PDB entry 6ZZ6 | electron microscopy, 3.40 A resolution | chains A and C of the 6 polymer chains in the assembly

# Chain A
Molecule: Structural maintenance of chromosomes protein 1
Organism: Saccharomyces cerevisiae (strain ATCC 204508 / S288c)
UniProt: P32908 (SMC1_YEAST); residue numbers follow UniProt; this construct covers 2-71, 87-195, 1044-1224
Amino-acid sequence (360 residues; each row starts with the number of its first residue; note: 863 numbers in that range are skipped by the numbering (no residue carries them; nothing is unmodelled there)):
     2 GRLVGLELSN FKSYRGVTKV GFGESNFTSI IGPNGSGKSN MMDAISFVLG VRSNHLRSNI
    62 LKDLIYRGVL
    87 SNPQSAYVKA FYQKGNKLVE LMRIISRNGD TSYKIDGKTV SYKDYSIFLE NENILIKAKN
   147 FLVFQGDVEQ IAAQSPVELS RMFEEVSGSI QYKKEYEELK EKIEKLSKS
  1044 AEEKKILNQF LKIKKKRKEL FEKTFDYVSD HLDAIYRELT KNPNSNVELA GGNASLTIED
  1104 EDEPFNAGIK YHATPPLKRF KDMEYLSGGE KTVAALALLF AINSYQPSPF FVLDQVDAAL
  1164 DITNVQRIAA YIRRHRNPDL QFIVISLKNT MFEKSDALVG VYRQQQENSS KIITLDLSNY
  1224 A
Sequence notes: conflict Q1158 (Glu in P32908)
Ion coordination: Mg2+: S40, Q151 (together with ATP)
Ligand contacts:
  - ATP (adenosine-5'-triphosphate), molecule 1: K13, S14, N35, G36, S37, G38, K39, S40, N41, R58, D64, L65, I66, Y67, R68, Q151, Q1158, R1206
  - ATP, molecule 2: K1121, K1124, Y1128, L1129, S1130, G1131, G1132, E1133
Swiss-Prot annotation at these positions:
  - binding site (ATP): G33 to S40
  - mutagenesis: S173 (S173L: In temperature-sensitive mutant SMC1-2)
  - motif: K1057 to K1061 (Nuclear localization signal)
What the authors report for this chain:
  - binding site for the 34-nt DNA strand: R113

# Chain C
Molecule: Sister chromatid cohesion protein 1
Organism: Saccharomyces cerevisiae (strain ATCC 204508 / S288c)
UniProt: Q12158 (SCC1_YEAST); residue numbers follow UniProt; this construct covers 67-103, 502-510, 519-555
Amino-acid sequence (83 residues; numbered 67 to 555; 406 numbers in that range are skipped by the numbering (no residue carries them; nothing is unmodelled there); the number before each row is that of its first residue):
    67 TLRTSGELLQ GIVRVYSKQA TFLLTDIKDT LTKISML
   502 VIFTDVLKS
   519 ITKREASRGF FDILSLATEG CIGLSQTEAF GNIKIDA

# How chain A and chain C interact
Pairs across the interface (48; chain A residue first):
  G22(A) with F548(C)
  F23(A) with F548(C)
  G24(A) with F548(C)
  I32(A) with F528(C), hydrophobic; F529(C), hydrophobic; L532(C)
  G33(A) with L532(C)
  P34(A) with T536(C)
  R1176(A) with K521(C)
  L1190(A) with F529(C), hydrophobic
  F1195(A) with S525(C)
  E1196(A) with K521(C); R522(C), hydrogen bond (side chain-backbone); S525(C), hydrogen bond
  L1201(A) with S525(C); F528(C), hydrophobic
  G1203(A) with L532(C)
  V1204(A) with L532(C)
  Y1205(A) with L532(C); A535(C), hydrophobic; T536(C); L542(C), hydrogen bond (side chain-backbone)
  R1206(A) with A535(C); T536(C)
  Q1208(A) with E537(C)
  I1215(A) with Q544(C)
  I1216(A) with F528(C), hydrophobic; L532(C), hydrophobic; L542(C), hydrophobic; Q544(C); I551(C), hydrophobic
  T1217(A) with Q544(C), hydrogen bond (backbone-side chain); A547(C); F548(C); G549(C); I551(C)
  L1218(A) with F504(C), hydrophobic; F548(C); G549(C); N550(C)
  L1220(A) with K521(C)
  Y1223(A) with L508(C); I519(C), hydrophobic; K521(C); A524(C), hydrophobic
  A1224(A) with I519(C), hydrogen bond (backbone-backbone); T520(C), hydrogen bond (backbone-side chain); K521(C)
Other interface residues (no listed pair), chain A (26 interface residues in all): S37, N1192, S1198
Other interface residues (no listed pair), chain C (23 interface residues in all): T505, R526
Interface features reported in the paper:
  - interface residues, chain C: V502(C)

# Overview
The interface between chain A and chain C involves 26 residues on one side and 23 on the other; the contacts
include 6 hydrogen bonds. Polar pairs include E1196(A)-R522(C), E1196(A)-S525(C) and Y1205(A)-L542(C). Chain A
binds ATP. The paper reports a binding site for the 34-nt DNA strand at R113(A); the interface residue
V502(C).
Chain A is Structural maintenance of chromosomes protein 1 and chain C is Sister chromatid cohesion protein 1,
both from Saccharomyces cerevisiae (strain ATCC 204508 / S288c); the structure, Cryo-EM structure of
S.cerevisiae cohesin-Scc2-DNA complex, was determined by electron microscopy.
